5E5S - chains A and C of the 4 polymer chains in the assembly; structure by X-ray diffraction, 2.29 A resolution.

# Chain A
Name: I-SmaMI LAGLIDADG meganuclease
Source organism: Sordaria macrospora (strain ATCC MYA-333 / DSM 997 / K(L3346) / K-hell)
UniProt: F7WD42 (F7WD42_SORMK); residues 1-302 here correspond to UniProt positions 114-415 (UniProt number = residue number + 113)
Chain sequence (302 residues; each row starts with the number of its first residue):
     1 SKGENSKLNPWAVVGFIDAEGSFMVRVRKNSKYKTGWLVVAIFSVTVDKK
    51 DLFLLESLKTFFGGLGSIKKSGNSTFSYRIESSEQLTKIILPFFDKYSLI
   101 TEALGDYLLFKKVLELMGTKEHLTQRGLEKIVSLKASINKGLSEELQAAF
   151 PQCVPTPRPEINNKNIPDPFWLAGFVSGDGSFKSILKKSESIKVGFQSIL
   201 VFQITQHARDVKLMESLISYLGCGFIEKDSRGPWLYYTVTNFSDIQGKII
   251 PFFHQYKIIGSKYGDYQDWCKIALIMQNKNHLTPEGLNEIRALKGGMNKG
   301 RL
Disordered / not traced: 1-3, 301-302
Construct notes: engineered mutation Ala103 (Lys216 in F7WD42); conflict Asn165 (Leu278 in F7WD42), Gln267 (Met380 in F7WD42)
Ion coordination: Mg2+ site 1: Ala19, Asp179 (shared with 1 residue of chain B; DT15(C) of chain C); Mg2+ site 2: Glu20, Gly178 (shared with 1 residue of chain D)

# Chain C
Molecule: Top strand DNA left site
Sequence (15 nucleotides; each row starts with the number of its first residue):
     1 GGTATCCTCCATTAT
Ion coordination: Mg2+: DT15 (shared with Ala19(A), Asp179(A) of chain A; 1 residue of chain B)

# How chain A and chain C interact
Residue-residue contacts (31; chain A residue first):
  Ala19(A) with DT15(C), phosphate contact
  Lys32(A) with DG2(C), sugar contact; DT3(C), base contact
  Tyr33(A) with DT3(C), base contact; DA4(C), hydrogen bond to the base
  Lys34(A) with DG2(C), phosphate contact; DT3(C), hydrogen bond to the phosphate
  Leu38(A) with DT5(C), base contact
  Val40(A) with DT5(C), base contact
  Lys69(A) with DC7(C), salt bridge to the phosphate; DT8(C), salt bridge to the phosphate
  Ser71(A) with DC9(C), base contact; DC10(C), hydrogen bond to the base
  Glu81(A) with DC6(C), base contact; DC7(C), base contact
  Ser82(A) with DT5(C), hydrogen bond to the phosphate
  Ser83(A) with DT5(C), hydrogen bond to the phosphate
  Glu84(A) with DT5(C), phosphate contact
  His122(A) with DA4(C), salt bridge to the phosphate
  Leu123(A) with DT3(C), phosphate contact; DA4(C), phosphate contact
  Lys140(A) with DA14(C), salt bridge to the phosphate
  Asp179(A) with DT15(C), phosphate contact
  Thr205(A) with DT15(C), sugar contact
  Gln206(A) with DT15(C), hydrogen bond to the phosphate
  His207(A) with DA14(C), salt bridge to the phosphate; DT15(C), hydrogen bond to the phosphate
  Trp234(A) with DT13(C), phosphate contact; DA14(C), hydrogen bond to the phosphate; DT15(C), base contact
  Tyr236(A) with DT15(C), base contact
Also at the interface, not in a pair above, chain A (27 interface residues in all): Arg28, Ser67, Lys70, Arg79, Lys120, Arg231

# In short
Chain A and chain C form an interface of 27 and 12 residues respectively; the contacts include 8 hydrogen
bonds and 5 salt bridges. Polar pairs include Tyr33(A)-DA4(C), Ser71(A)-DC10(C) and Lys34(A)-DT3(C). Ala19(A),
Asp179(A) and DT15(C) form the Mg2+ site.
Chain A is I-SmaMI LAGLIDADG meganuclease (Sordaria macrospora (strain ATCC MYA-333 / DSM 997 / K(L3346) /
K-hell)) and chain C is Top strand DNA left site; the structure, I-SmaMI K103A mutant, was determined by X-ray
diffraction, deposited together with 5E5O, 5E5P, 5E63 and 5E67.
